Entry 4B0O (X-ray diffraction, 2.35 A resolution); this record covers chain A.

# Chain A
Protein: Cholinesterase
Organism: Homo sapiens
Notes: EC 3.1.1.8
UniProtKB: P06276 (CHLE_HUMAN); residues 1-529 here correspond to UniProt positions 29-557 (UniProt number = residue number + 28)
Amino-acid sequence (529 residues; row label = number of the first residue in the row):
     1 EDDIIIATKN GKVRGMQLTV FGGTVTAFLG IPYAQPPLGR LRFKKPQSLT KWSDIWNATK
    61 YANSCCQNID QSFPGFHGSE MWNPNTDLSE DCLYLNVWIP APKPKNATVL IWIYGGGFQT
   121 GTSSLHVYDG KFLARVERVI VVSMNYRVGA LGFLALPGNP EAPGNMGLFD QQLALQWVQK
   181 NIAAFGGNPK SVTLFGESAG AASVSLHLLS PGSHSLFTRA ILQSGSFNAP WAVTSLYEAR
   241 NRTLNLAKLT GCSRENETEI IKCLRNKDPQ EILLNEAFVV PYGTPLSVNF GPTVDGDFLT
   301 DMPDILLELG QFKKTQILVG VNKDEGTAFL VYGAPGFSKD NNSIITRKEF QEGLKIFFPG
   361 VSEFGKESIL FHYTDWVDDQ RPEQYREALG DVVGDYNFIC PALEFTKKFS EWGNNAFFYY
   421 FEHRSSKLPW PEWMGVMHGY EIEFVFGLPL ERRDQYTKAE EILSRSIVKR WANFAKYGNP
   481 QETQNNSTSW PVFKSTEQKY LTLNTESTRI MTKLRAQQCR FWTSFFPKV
Unresolved in the structure: 1-2
Differences from the reference sequence: conflict Gln17 (Asn45 in P06276), Gln384 (Asn412 in P06276), Gln455 (Asn483 in P06276), Gln481 (Asn509 in P06276)
Modified / non-standard residues: Ser198 (O-[(S)-hydroxy(methyl)phosphoryl]-L-serine; SBG)
Cystine bridges: Cys65-Cys92, Cys252-Cys263, Cys400-Cys519
Covalent attachments: N-acetylglucosamine (NAG) linked to Asn57, Asn106, Asn256, Asn485; glycan linked to Asn241, Asn341
Ligand contacts:
  - 15F (1-benzyl-4-({[(1E)-2,2,2-trichloroethanimidoyl]oxy}methyl)pyridinium): Asp70, Ser72, Gly78, Trp82, Gly116, Gly117, Thr120, Ser198, Pro285, Leu286, Ser287, Ala328, Phe329, Tyr332, Trp430, Met437, His438, Tyr440
  - glycine (GLY): Leu18, Leu29, Tyr61, Trp98, Asp129, Lys131
Swiss-Prot annotation at these positions:
  - active site (Charge relay system): Glu325, His438
  - binding site (tacrine): Trp82, His438
  - binding site (substrate): Gly116, Gly117
  - glycosylation (N-linked (GlcNAc...) asparagine): Asn57 (complex), Asn106 (complex), Asn241 (complex), Asn256 (complex), Asn341 (complex), Asn485, Asn486

# In short
Ligands of chain A: glycine and compound 15F. Covalently linked N-acetylglucosamine: at Asn57, Asn106, Asn241,
Asn256, Asn341 and Asn485. Curated annotation (UniProt) lists active-site residues Glu325 and His438,
tacrine-binding residues Trp82 and His438 and substrate-binding residues Gly116 and Gly117.
Chain A is Cholinesterase (Homo sapiens); the structure, Crystal structure of soman-aged human
butyrylcholinesterase in complex with benzyl pyridinium-4-methyltrichloroacetimidate, was determined by X-ray
diffraction (same publication as 4AXB and 4B0P).
